PDB entry 3RU3 | X-ray diffraction, 2.60 A resolution | chains A and B

# Chain A
Protein: Putative uncharacterized protein
Organism: Thermotoga maritima
Notes: EC 4.2.1.93
Reference sequence: Q9X024 (Q9X024_THEMA); residues 1-490 here = UniProt positions 1-490
Chain sequence (502 residues; each row starts with the number of its first residue; numbers below 1 keep their minus sign (Met-11 is residue -11)):
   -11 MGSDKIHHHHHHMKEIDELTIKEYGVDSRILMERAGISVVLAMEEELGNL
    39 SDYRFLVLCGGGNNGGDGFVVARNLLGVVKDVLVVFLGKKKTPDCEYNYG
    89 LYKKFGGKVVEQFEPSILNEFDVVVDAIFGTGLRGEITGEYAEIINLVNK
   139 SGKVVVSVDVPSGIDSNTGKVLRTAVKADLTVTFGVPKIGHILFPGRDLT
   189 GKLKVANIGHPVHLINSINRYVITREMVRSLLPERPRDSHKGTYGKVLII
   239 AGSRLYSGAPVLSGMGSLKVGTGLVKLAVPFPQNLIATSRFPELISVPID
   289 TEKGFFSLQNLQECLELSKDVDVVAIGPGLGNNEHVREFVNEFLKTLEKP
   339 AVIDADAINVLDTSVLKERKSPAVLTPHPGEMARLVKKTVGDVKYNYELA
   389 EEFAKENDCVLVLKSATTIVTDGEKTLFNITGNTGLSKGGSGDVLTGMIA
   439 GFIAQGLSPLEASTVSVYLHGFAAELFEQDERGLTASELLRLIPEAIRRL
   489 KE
Unresolved in the structure: -11 to 0, 490
Construct notes: expression tag (-11 to 0)
Metal / ion sites: K+: Asn52, Asp114, Phe117, Val146, Val148, Ser150
Ligand contacts:
  - ATP (adenosine-5'-triphosphate): Pro224, Arg225, Ser227, His228, Lys229, His366, Lys402, Ser403, Ala404, Thr406, Gly420, Asn421, Thr422, Leu424, Ser425, Lys426, Gly427, Gly428, Ser429, Gly430, Asp431, Leu433, His458
  - NADPH (NDP; NADPH dihydro-nicotinamide-adenine-dinucleotide phosphate): Asp5, Gly49, Gly50, Asn51, Asn52, Asp55, Lys78, Thr80, Phe117, Gly118, Thr119, Gly120, Leu121, Arg122, Gly123, Glu124, Ile125, Tyr129, Val146, Asp147, Phe172
  - NPW (beta-6-hydroxy-1,4,5,6-tetrahydronicotinamide adenine dinucleotide phosphate): His228, Lys229, Gly230, Lys234, Tyr244, Gly246, Ala247, Leu262, Pro280, Glu281, Leu282, Ile283, Gly315, Pro316, Gly317, Leu318, Ala343, Asp344, Asn347, His366, Pro367, Gly368, Glu369, Arg372, Gly427, Gly428, Asp431
UniProt features mapped onto this chain:
  - region: Asn51 to Asp55 (NADPHX 1), Gly118 to Glu124 (NADPHX 1), His366 to Arg372 (NADPHX 2)
  - binding site (K(+)): Asn52, Asp114, Ser150
  - binding site ((6S)-NADPHX): Tyr129, Asp147, Gly317, Asp431
  - binding site (ADP): Lys402 to Thr406, Asn421 to Gly430

# Chain B
Protein: Unknown peptide, probably from expression host
Organism: Escherichia coli
Chain sequence (6 residues; each row starts with the number of its first residue):
     2 AWLFEA

# Interface between chain A and chain B
Residue-residue contacts (13; chain A residue first):
  Arg22(A) with Trp3(B)
  Ser26(A) with Phe5(B)
  Leu29(A) with Leu4(B), hydrophobic
  Ala30(A) with Phe5(B), hydrophobic
  Glu33(A) with Phe5(B)
  Lys192(A) with Glu6(B)
  Val193(A) with Leu4(B); Phe5(B); Glu6(B), hydrogen bond (backbone-backbone)
  Ala194(A) with Leu4(B); Phe5(B), hydrophobic
  Asn195(A) with Trp3(B), hydrogen bond (side chain-backbone); Leu4(B), hydrogen bond (backbone-backbone)
Also at the interface, not in a pair above, chain A (11 interface residues in all): Val170, Leu191
Also at the interface, not in a pair above, chain B (5 interface residues in all): Ala7

# In short
Chain A and chain B form an interface of 11 and 5 residues respectively; the contacts include 3 hydrogen
bonds. Polar pairs include Asn195(A)-Trp3(B), Val193(A)-Glu6(B) and Asn195(A)-Leu4(B). Ligands of chain A:
NADPH, ATP and compound NPW.
Here chain A is Putative uncharacterized protein (Thermotoga maritima) and chain B is Unknown peptide,
probably from expression host (Escherichia coli). Entry 3RU3 (Crystal structure of tm0922, a fusion of a
domain of unknown function and ADP/ATP-dependent NAD(P)H-hydrate dehydratase ...) was determined by X-ray
diffraction together with 3RRE, 3RRF, 3RRJ, 3RS8, 3RS9, 3RSF and 12 further entries from the same study.
